Entry 3W3M (X-ray diffraction, 2.70 A resolution); this record covers chain A.

Chain A:
Protein: Toll-like receptor 8
Source organism: Homo sapiens
UniProt: Q9NR97 (TLR8_HUMAN); numbering as in UniProt (aligned over 27-827)
Chain sequence (811 residues; each row starts with the number of its first residue):
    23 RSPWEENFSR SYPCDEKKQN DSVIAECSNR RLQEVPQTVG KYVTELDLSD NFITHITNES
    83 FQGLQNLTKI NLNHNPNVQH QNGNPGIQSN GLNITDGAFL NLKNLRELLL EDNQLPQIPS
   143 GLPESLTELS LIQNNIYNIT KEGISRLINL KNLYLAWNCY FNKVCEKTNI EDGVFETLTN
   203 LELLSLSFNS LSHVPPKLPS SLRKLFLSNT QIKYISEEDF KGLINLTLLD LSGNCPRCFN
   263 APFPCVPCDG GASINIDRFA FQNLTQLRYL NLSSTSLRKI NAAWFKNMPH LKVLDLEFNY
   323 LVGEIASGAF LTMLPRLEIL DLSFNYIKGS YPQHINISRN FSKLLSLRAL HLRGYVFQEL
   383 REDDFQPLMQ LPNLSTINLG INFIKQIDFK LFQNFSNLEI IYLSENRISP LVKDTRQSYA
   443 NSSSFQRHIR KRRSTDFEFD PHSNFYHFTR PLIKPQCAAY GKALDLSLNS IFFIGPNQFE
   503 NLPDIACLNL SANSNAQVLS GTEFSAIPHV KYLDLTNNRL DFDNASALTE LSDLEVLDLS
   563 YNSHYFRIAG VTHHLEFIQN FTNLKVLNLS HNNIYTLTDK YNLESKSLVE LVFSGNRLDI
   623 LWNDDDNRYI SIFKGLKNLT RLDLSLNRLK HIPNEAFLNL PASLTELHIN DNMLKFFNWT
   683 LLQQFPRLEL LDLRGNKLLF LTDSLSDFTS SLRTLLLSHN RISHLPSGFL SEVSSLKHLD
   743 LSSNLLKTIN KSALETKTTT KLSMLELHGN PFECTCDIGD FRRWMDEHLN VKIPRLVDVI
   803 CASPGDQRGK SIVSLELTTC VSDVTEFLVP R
Not modelled in the structure: 23-30, 101-112, 434-458, 819-833
Construct notes: expression tag (23-26, 828-833)
Disulfide bonds: Cys-36/Cys-49, Cys-181/Cys-187, Cys-257/Cys-270, Cys-260/Cys-267, Cys-479/Cys-509, Cys-776/Cys-803
Glycans and other covalent adducts: glycan linked to Asn-293, Asn-590; N-acetylglucosamine (NAG) linked to Asn-395, Asn-511, Asn-546, Asn-640, Asn-680
Small-molecule neighbours: Resiquimod (RX8; 1-[4-amino-2-(ethoxymethyl)-1H-imidazo[4,5-c]quinolin-1-yl]-2-methylpropan-2-ol): Phe-346, Tyr-348, Ile-349, Gly-351, Ser-352, Tyr-353, Gly-376, Val-378, Ile-403, Phe-405, Arg-429, Val-520, Asp-543, Asp-545, Gly-572, Val-573, Thr-574
Swiss-Prot annotation at these positions:
  - glycosylation (N-linked (GlcNAc...) asparagine): Asn-29, Asn-42, Asn-80, Asn-88, Asn-115, Asn-160, Asn-247, Asn-285, Asn-293, Asn-358, Asn-362, Asn-395, Asn-416, Asn-443, Asn-511, Asn-546, Asn-582, Asn-590, Asn-640, Asn-680 and 1 more in UniProt
  - natural variant: Pro-432 (P432L: In IMD98), Phe-494 (F494L: In IMD98), Gly-572 (G572D: In IMD98; G572V: In IMD98)
  - mutagenesis: Tyr-348 (Y348A: Abolishes activation of NF-kappa-B; Y348A: Abolishes responses to both ssRNA and chemical ligands), Val-378 (V378A: Increases activation of NF-kappa-B), Phe-405 (F405A: Abolishes activation of NF-kappa-B; F405A: Abolishes responses to both ssRNA and chemical ligands), Arg-452 to Arg-455 (Monomeric and inactive), Val-520 (V520A: Strongly decreases activation of NF-kappa-B), Asp-543 (D543A: Abolishes activation of NF-kappa-B; D543A: Abolishes responses to both ssRNA and chemical ligands), Thr-574 (T574A: Abolishes responses to both ssRNA and chemical ligands; T574A: Strongly decreases activation of NF-kappa-B)

Overview:
Chain A binds Resiquimod. Covalently linked N-acetylglucosamine: at Asn-293, Asn-395, Asn-511, Asn-546,
Asn-590 and Asn-640 and 1 more. From UniProt: 10 mutagenesis sites.
Chain A is Toll-like receptor 8 (Homo sapiens); the structure, Crystal structure of human TLR8 in complex with
Resiquimod (R848) crystal form 2, was determined by X-ray diffraction, deposited together with 3W3G, 3W3J,
3W3K, 3W3L and 3W3N.
